Entry 8XJV (electron microscopy, 3.60 A resolution); this record covers chains Au and Ai of the 110 polymer chains in the assembly.

[Chain Au]
Molecule: 2124-nt DNA strand
From: synthetic construct
Sequence (2124 nucleotides; numbered 1 to 2124; the number before each row is that of its first residue):
     1 GAGCATCCGGATCCCCTGGAGAATCCCGGTGCCGAGGCCGCTCAATTGGT
    51 CGTAGACAGCTCTAGCACCGCTTAAACGCACGTACGCGCTGTCCCCCGCG
   101 TTTTAACCGCCAAGGGGATTACTCCCTAGTCTCCAGGCACGTGTCACATA
   151 TATACATCCTGTTCCAGTGCCGGACCCGAGCATCCGGATCCCCTGGAGAA
   201 TCCCGGTGCCGAGGCCGCTCAATTGGTCGTAGACAGCTCTAGCACCGCTT
   251 AAACGCACGTACGCGCTGTCCCCCGCGTTTTAACCGCCAAGGGGATTACT
   301 CCCTAGTCTCCAGGCACGTGTCACATATATACATCCTGTTCCAGTGCCGG
   351 ACCCGAGCATCCGGATCCCCTGGAGAATCCCGGTGCCGAGGCCGCTCAAT
   401 TGGTCGTAGACAGCTCTAGCACCGCTTAAACGCACGTACGCGCTGTCCCC
   451 CGCGTTTTAACCGCCAAGGGGATTACTCCCTAGTCTCCAGGCACGTGTCA
   501 CATATATACATCCTGTTCCAGTGCCGGACCCGAGCATCCGGATCCCCTGG
   551 AGAATCCCGGTGCCGAGGCCGCTCAATTGGTCGTAGACAGCTCTAGCACC
   601 GCTTAAACGCACGTACGCGCTGTCCCCCGCGTTTTAACCGCCAAGGGGAT
   651 TACTCCCTAGTCTCCAGGCACGTGTCACATATATACATCCTGTTCCAGTG
   701 CCGGACCCGAGCATCCGGATCCCCTGGAGAATCCCGGTGCCGAGGCCGCT
   751 CAATTGGTCGTAGACAGCTCTAGCACCGCTTAAACGCACGTACGCGCTGT
   801 CCCCCGCGTTTTAACCGCCAAGGGGATTACTCCCTAGTCTCCAGGCACGT
   851 GTCACATATATACATCCTGTTCCAGTGCCGGACCCGAGCATCCGGATCCC
   901 CTGGAGAATCCCGGTGCCGAGGCCGCTCAATTGGTCGTAGACAGCTCTAG
   951 CACCGCTTAAACGCACGTACGCGCTGTCCCCCGCGTTTTAACCGCCAAGG
  1001 GGATTACTCCCTAGTCTCCAGGCACGTGTCACATATATACATCCTGTTCC
  1051 AGTGCCGGACCCGAGCATCCGGATCCCCTGGAGAATCCCGGTGCCGAGGC
  1101 CGCTCAATTGGTCGTAGACAGCTCTAGCACCGCTTAAACGCACGTACGCG
  1151 CTGTCCCCCGCGTTTTAACCGCCAAGGGGATTACTCCCTAGTCTCCAGGC
  1201 ACGTGTCACATATATACATCCTGTTCCAGTGCCGGACCCGAGCATCCGGA
  1251 TCCCCTGGAGAATCCCGGTGCCGAGGCCGCTCAATTGGTCGTAGACAGCT
  1301 CTAGCACCGCTTAAACGCACGTACGCGCTGTCCCCCGCGTTTTAACCGCC
  1351 AAGGGGATTACTCCCTAGTCTCCAGGCACGTGTCACATATATACATCCTG
  1401 TTCCAGTGCCGGACCCGAGCATCCGGATCCCCTGGAGAATCCCGGTGCCG
  1451 AGGCCGCTCAATTGGTCGTAGACAGCTCTAGCACCGCTTAAACGCACGTA
  1501 CGCGCTGTCCCCCGCGTTTTAACCGCCAAGGGGATTACTCCCTAGTCTCC
  1551 AGGCACGTGTCACATATATACATCCTGTTCCAGTGCCGGACCCGAGCATC
  1601 CGGATCCCCTGGAGAATCCCGGTGCCGAGGCCGCTCAATTGGTCGTAGAC
  1651 AGCTCTAGCACCGCTTAAACGCACGTACGCGCTGTCCCCCGCGTTTTAAC
  1701 CGCCAAGGGGATTACTCCCTAGTCTCCAGGCACGTGTCACATATATACAT
  1751 CCTGTTCCAGTGCCGGACCCGAGCATCCGGATCCCCTGGAGAATCCCGGT
  1801 GCCGAGGCCGCTCAATTGGTCGTAGACAGCTCTAGCACCGCTTAAACGCA
  1851 CGTACGCGCTGTCCCCCGCGTTTTAACCGCCAAGGGGATTACTCCCTAGT
  1901 CTCCAGGCACGTGTCACATATATACATCCTGTTCCAGTGCCGGACCCGAG
  1951 CATCCGGATCCCCTGGAGAATCCCGGTGCCGAGGCCGCTCAATTGGTCGT
  2001 AGACAGCTCTAGCACCGCTTAAACGCACGTACGCGCTGTCCCCCGCGTTT
  2051 TAACCGCCAAGGGGATTACTCCCTAGTCTCCAGGCACGTGTCACATATAT
  2101 ACATCCTGTTCCAGTGCCGGACCC
Not modelled in the structure: 170-171, 2119-2124

[Chain Ai]
Protein: Histone H5
From: Gallus gallus
UniProt: P02259 (H5_CHICK); residues 0-189 here correspond to UniProt positions 1-190 (UniProt number = residue number + 1)
Amino-acid sequence (196 residues; each row starts with the number of its first residue; numbering starts at 0):
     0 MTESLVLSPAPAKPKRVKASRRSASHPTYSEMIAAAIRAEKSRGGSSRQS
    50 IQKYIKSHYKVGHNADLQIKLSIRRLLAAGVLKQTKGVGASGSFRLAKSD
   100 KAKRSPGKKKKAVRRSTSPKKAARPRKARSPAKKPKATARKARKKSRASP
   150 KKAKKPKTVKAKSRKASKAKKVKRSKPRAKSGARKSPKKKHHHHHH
Not modelled in the structure: 170-195
Differences from the reference sequence: expression tag (190-195)
Swiss-Prot annotation at these positions:
  - modified residue (Phosphoserine): Ser22, Ser29, Ser145, Ser166
From the paper describing this entry:
  - binding site for the 2124-nt DNA strand (chain Au): Lys69, Gln83, Lys85, Val87

[How chain Au and chain Ai interact]
Contacting residue pairs (28):
  DG541(Au) - Met0(Ai)  phosphate contact
  DG541(Au) - Thr1(Ai)  phosphate contact
  DC610(Au) - Arg47(Ai)  salt bridge to the phosphate
  DC610(Au) - Ala89(Ai)  phosphate contact
  DC610(Au) - Ser90(Ai)  hydrogen bond to the phosphate
  DA611(Au) - Gln83(Ai)  sugar contact
  DA611(Au) - Thr84(Ai)  phosphate contact
  DA611(Au) - Lys85(Ai)  phosphate contact
  DA611(Au) - Gly86(Ai)  hydrogen bond to the phosphate
  DA611(Au) - Ala89(Ai)  phosphate contact
  DA611(Au) - Ser92(Ai)  hydrogen bond to the phosphate
  DC612(Au) - Gln83(Ai)  phosphate contact
  DC612(Au) - Lys85(Ai)  salt bridge to the phosphate
  DC695(Au) - Lys110(Ai)  salt bridge to the phosphate
  DC695(Au) - Arg114(Ai)  base contact
  DC696(Au) - Arg114(Ai)  base contact
  DA697(Au) - Pro118(Ai)  phosphate contact
  DA697(Au) - Ala121(Ai)  phosphate contact
  DG698(Au) - Ser117(Ai)  hydrogen bond to the phosphate
  DG698(Au) - Pro118(Ai)  phosphate contact
  DG698(Au) - Ala121(Ai)  phosphate contact
  DG698(Au) - Arg125(Ai)  sugar contact
  DT699(Au) - Arg125(Ai)  salt bridge to the phosphate
  DG886(Au) - Arg20(Ai)  salt bridge to the phosphate
  DA965(Au) - Lys100(Ai)  hydrogen bond to the base
  DC966(Au) - Lys100(Ai)  base contact
  DG967(Au) - Ser98(Ai)  hydrogen bond to the base
  DA969(Au) - Lys97(Ai)  salt bridge to the phosphate
Other interface residues (no listed pair), chain Au (17 interface residues in all): DA542, DT968, DC1050
Other interface residues (no listed pair), chain Ai (25 interface residues in all): Val87, Gly88, Gly91, Lys120, Ser162

[In short]
17 residues of chain Au face 25 of chain Ai across their interface; the contacts include 6 hydrogen bonds and
6 salt bridges. Polar contacts include DA965(Au)-Lys100(Ai), DG967(Au)-Ser98(Ai) and DC610(Au)-Ser90(Ai). The
paper reports a binding site for the 2124-nt DNA strand (chain Au) at Lys69(Ai), Gln83(Ai) and Lys85(Ai) among
others.
Chain Au is a 2124-nt DNA strand (synthetic construct) and chain Ai is Histone H5 (Gallus gallus); the
structure, Structural basis for the linker histone H5-nucleosome binding and chromatin compaction, was
determined by electron microscopy.
